PDB entry 8GTF | electron microscopy, 6.60 A resolution (low resolution: residue-level contacts below are approximate; hydrogen-bond / salt-bridge calls are withheld) | chains M and k of the 18 polymer chains in the assembly

Chain M:
Protein: Head-to-tail joining protein
Organism: Dinoroseobacter phage vB_DshS-R4C
UniProt: A0A4Y6E757 (A0A4Y6E757_9CAUD); residues 1-102 here = UniProt positions 1-102
Chain sequence (102 residues; row label = number of the first residue in the row):
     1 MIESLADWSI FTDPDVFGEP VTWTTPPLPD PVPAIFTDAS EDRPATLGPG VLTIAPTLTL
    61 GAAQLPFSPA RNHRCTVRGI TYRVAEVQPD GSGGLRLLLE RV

Chain k:
Protein: Terminator protein
Organism: Dinoroseobacter phage vB_DshS-R4C
UniProt: A0A4Y6E8T3 (A0A4Y6E8T3_9CAUD); numbering as in UniProt (aligned over 1-140)
Chain sequence (140 residues; each row starts with the number of its first residue):
     1 MSEAIIAAAR GRLISPPFSD ATGDVYRTPE AALPAIIVEL DYTDAERISM GGGFIASAEL
    61 RVEILAKRDD WSLLTPTPAN TAEGMARLAA LVRTAILAPP SDLSGLAWSI APAGYEFETE
   121 RGETPLARAT QSFALQILQP

Chain M / chain k interface:
Contacting residue pairs (4; chain M residue first):
  G50(M) - T28(k)
  V51(M) - T28(k)
  L52(M) - T28(k)
  I54(M) - E123(k)
Interface residues without a listed pair, chain M (5 interface residues in all): R101
Interface residues without a listed pair, chain k (4 interface residues in all): R27, E30

In short:
5 residues of chain M and 4 residues of chain k are in contact.
Chain M is Head-to-tail joining protein and chain k is Terminator protein, both from Dinoroseobacter phage
vB_DshS-R4C; the structure, Cryo-EM model of the marine siphophage vB_DshS-R4C stopper-terminator complex, was
determined by electron microscopy (same publication as 8GTB, 8GTC and 8GTD).
